PDB entry 8H2M | X-ray diffraction, 3.08 A resolution | chain A

Chain A:
Protein: Tape tail measure protein
Source organism: Oshimavirus P2345
Reference sequence: A7XXD0 (A7XXD0_BP234); residues 1-1200 here = UniProt positions 1-1200
Chain sequence (1214 residues; row label = number of the first residue in the row; numbers below 1 keep their minus sign (Mse-13 is residue -13)):
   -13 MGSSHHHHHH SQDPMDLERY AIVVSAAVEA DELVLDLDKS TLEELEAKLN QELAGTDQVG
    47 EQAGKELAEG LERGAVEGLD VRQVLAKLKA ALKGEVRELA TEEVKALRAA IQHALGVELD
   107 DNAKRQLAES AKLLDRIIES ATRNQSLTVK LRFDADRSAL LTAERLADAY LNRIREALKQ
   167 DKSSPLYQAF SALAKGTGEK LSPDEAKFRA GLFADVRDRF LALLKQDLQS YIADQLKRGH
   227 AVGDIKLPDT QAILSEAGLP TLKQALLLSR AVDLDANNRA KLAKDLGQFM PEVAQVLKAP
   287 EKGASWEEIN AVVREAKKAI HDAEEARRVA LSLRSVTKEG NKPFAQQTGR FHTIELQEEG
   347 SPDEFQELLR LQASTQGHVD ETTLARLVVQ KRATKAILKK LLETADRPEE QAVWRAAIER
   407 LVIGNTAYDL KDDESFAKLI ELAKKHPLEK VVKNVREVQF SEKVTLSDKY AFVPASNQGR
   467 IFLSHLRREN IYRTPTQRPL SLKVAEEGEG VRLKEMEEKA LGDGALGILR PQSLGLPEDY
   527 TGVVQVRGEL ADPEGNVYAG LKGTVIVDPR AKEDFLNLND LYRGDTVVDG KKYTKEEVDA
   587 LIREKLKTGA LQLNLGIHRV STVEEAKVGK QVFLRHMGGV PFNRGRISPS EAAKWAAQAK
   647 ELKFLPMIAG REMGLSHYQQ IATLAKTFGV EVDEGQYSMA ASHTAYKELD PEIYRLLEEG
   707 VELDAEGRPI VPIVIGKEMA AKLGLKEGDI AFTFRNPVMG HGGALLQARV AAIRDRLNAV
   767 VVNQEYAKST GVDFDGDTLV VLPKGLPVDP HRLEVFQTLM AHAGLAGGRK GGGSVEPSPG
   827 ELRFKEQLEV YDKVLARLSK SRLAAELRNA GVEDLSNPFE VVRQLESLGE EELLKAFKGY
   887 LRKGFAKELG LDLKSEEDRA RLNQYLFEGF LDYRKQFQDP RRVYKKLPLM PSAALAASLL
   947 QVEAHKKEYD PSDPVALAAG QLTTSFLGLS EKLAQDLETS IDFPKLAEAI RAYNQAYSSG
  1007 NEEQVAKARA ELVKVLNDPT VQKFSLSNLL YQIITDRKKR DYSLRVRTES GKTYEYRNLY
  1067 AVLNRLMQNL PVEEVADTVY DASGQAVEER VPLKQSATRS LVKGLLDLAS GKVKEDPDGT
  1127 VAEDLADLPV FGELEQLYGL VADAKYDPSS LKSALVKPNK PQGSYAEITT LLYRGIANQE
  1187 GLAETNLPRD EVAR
Not modelled in the structure: -13 to 326, 613-679, 743-749, 813-820, 1163-1200
Modified residues: Mse-13, Mse1, Mse276, Mse623, Mse653, Mse659, Mse745 (selenomethionine); Mse502, Mse685, Mse725, Mse806, Mse936, Mse1073 (selenomethionine; parent Met)
Construct notes: initiating methionine (-13); expression tag (-12 to 0)

Overview:
Chain A is Tape tail measure protein (Oshimavirus P2345); the structure, gp96 RNA polymerase from P23-45 phage
(crystal 1), was determined by X-ray diffraction, deposited together with 8F5M and 8H2N.
